PDB entry 7QOK | electron microscopy, 3.38 A resolution | chains A and B of the 4 polymer chains in the assembly

# Chain A
Protein: Muzzle protein gp44
From: Bacteroides phage crAss001
UniProtKB: A0A385DVD6 (A0A385DVD6_9CAUD); residue numbers follow UniProt; this construct covers 1-1371
Amino-acid sequence (1371 residues; numbered 1 to 1371; the number before each row is that of its first residue):
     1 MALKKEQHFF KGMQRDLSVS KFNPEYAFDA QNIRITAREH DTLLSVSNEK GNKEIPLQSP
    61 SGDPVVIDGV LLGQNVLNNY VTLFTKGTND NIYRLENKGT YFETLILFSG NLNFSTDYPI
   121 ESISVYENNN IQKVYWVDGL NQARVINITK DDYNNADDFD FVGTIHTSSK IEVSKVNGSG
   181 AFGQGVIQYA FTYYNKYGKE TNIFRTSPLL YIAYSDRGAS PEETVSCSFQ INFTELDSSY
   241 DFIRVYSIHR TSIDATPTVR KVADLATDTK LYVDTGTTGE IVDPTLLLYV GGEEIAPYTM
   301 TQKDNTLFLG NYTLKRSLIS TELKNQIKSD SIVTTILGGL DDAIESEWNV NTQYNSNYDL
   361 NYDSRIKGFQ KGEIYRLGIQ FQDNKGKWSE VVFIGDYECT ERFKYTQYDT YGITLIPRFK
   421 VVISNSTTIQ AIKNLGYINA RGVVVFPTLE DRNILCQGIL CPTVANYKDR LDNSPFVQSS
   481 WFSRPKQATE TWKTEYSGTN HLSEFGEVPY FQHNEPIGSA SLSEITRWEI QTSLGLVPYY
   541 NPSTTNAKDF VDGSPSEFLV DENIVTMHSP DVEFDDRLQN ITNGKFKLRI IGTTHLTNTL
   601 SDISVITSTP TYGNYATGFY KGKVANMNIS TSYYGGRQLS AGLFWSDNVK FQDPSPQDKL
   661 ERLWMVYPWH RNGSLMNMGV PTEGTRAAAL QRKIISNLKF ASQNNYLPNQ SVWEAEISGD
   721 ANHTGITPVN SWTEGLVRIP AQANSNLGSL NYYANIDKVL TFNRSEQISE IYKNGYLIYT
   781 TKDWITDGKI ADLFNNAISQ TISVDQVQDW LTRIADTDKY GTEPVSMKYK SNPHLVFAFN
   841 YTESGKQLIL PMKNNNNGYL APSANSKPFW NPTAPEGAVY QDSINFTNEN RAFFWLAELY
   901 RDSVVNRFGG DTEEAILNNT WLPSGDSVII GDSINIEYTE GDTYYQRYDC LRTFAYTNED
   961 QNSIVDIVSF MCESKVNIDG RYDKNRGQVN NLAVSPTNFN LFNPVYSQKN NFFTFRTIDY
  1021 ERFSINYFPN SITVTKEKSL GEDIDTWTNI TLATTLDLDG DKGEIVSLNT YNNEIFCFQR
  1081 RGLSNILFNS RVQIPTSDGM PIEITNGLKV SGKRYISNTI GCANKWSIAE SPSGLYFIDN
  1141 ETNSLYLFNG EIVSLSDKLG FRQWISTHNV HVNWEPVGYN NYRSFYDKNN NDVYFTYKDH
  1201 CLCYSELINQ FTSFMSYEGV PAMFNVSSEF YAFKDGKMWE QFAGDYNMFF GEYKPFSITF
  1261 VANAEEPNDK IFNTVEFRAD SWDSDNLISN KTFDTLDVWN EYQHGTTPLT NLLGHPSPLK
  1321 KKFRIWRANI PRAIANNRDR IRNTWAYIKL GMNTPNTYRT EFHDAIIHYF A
Disordered / not traced: 1, 1098-1106
Metal / ion sites: Mg2+ near Asp882 (its only coordinating residue here)

# Chain B
Protein: Muzzle bound helix
From: Bacteroides phage crAss001
Amino-acid sequence (14 residues; each row starts with the number of its first residue; X marks 14 residues of unknown identity (built as UNK)):
     1 XXXXXXXXXX XXXX

# Interface between chain A and chain B
Interface residues of chain A (facing chain B), 5 residues: Gln7, Phe9, Lys11, Leu44, Ile1208

# Summary
Chain A and chain B make no direct contact in this assembly.
Chain A is Muzzle protein gp44 and chain B is Muzzle bound helix, both from Bacteroides phage crAss001; the
structure, Tail muzzle assembly of the phicrAss001 virion with C6 symmetry imposed, was determined by electron
microscopy together with 7QOG, 7QOH, 7QOI, 7QOJ and 7QOL from the same study.
